4V58 - chains A and D of the 12 polymer chains in the assembly; structure by X-ray diffraction, 3.10 A resolution.

[Chain A (and D)]
Molecule: Fatty acid synthase alpha subunits
From: Thermomyces lanuginosus
Notes: chain D of this document is another copy of the same molecule, construct and numbering; everything in this record applies to it too
Chain sequence (1878 residues; row label = number of the first residue in the row):
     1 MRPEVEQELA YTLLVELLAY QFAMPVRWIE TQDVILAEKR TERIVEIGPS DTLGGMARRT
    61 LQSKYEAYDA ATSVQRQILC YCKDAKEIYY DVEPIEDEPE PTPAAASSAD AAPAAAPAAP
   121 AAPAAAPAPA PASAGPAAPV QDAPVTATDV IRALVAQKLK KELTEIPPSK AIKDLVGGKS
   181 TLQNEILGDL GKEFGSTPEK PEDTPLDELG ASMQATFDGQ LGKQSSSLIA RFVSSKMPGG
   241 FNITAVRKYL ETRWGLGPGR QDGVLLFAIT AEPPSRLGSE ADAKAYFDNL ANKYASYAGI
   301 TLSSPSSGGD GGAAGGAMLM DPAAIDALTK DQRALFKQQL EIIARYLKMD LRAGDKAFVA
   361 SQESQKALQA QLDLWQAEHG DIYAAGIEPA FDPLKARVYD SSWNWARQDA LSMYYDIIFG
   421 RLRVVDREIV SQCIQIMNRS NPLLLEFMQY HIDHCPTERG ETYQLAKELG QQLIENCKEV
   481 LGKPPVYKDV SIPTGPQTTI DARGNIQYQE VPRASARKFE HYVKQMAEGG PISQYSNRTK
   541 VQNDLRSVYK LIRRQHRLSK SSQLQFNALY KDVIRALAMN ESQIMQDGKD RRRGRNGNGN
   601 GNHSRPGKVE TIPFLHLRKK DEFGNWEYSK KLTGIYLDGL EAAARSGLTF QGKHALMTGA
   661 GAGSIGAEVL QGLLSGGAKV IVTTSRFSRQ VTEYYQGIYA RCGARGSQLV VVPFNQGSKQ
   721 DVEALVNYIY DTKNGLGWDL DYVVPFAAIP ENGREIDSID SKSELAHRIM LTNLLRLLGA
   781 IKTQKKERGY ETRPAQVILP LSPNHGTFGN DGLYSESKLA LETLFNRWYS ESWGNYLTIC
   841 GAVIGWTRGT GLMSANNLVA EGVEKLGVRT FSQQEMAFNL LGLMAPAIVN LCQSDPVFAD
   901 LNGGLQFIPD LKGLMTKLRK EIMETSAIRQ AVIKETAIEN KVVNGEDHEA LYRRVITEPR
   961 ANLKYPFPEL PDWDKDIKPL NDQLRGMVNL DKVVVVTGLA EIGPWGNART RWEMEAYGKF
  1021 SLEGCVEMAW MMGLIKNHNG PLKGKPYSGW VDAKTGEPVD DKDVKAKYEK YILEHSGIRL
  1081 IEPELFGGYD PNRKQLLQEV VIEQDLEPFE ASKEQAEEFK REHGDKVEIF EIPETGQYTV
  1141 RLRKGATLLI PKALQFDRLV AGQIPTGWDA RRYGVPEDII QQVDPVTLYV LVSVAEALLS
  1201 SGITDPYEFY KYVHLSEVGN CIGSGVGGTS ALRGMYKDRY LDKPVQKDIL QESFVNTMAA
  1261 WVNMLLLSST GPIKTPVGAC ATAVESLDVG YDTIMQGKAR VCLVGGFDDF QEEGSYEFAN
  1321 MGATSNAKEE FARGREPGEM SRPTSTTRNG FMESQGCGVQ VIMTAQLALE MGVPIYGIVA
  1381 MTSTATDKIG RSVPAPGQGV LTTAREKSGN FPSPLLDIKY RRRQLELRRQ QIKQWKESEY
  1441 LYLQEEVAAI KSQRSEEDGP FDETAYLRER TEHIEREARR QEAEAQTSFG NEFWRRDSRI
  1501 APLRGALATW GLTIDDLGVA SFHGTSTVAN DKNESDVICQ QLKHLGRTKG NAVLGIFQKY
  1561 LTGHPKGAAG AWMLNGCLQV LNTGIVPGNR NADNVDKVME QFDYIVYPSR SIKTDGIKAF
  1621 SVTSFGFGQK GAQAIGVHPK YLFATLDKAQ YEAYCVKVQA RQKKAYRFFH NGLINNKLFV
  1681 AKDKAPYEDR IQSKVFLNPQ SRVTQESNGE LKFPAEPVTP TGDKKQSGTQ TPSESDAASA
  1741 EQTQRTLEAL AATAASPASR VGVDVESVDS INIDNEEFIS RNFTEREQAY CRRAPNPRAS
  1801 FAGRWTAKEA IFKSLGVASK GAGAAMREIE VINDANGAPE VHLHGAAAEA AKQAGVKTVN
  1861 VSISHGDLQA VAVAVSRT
Not modelled in the structure: 95-324, 580-607, 1716-1878 (chain D: 95-324, 587-604, 1716-1878)

[How chain A and chain D interact]
Pairs across the interface (13; chain A residue first):
  Asp331(A) - Tyr346(D)
  Gln332(A) - Tyr346(D)  hydrogen bond
  Leu335(A) - Ile342(D)  hydrophobic
  Leu335(A) - Tyr346(D)  hydrophobic
  Gln338(A) - Ile342(D)
  Gln338(A) - Arg345(D)  hydrogen bond
  Gln339(A) - Gln339(D)
  Ile342(A) - Leu335(D)  hydrophobic
  Ile342(A) - Gln338(D)
  Ile342(A) - Ile342(D)  hydrophobic
  Arg345(A) - Gln338(D)  hydrogen bond
  Tyr346(A) - Gln332(D)  hydrogen bond
  Tyr346(A) - Leu335(D)  hydrophobic
Also at the interface, not in a pair above, chain D (8 interface residues in all): Asp331

[Overview]
Chain A and chain D each contribute 8 residues to their interface; the contacts include 4 hydrogen bonds.
Among the polar pairs are Gln332(A)-Tyr346(D) and Gln338(A)-Arg345(D).
Chain A and chain D are both Fatty acid synthase alpha subunits (Thermomyces lanuginosus); the structure,
Crystal structure of fatty acid synthase from thermomyces lanuginosus at 3.1 angstrom resolution, was
determined by X-ray diffraction.
